1GAU - chains B and A of the 3 polymer chains in the assembly; structure by solution NMR.

# Chain B
Molecule: 8-nt DNA strand
Sequence (8 nucleotides; numbered 106 to 113; the number before each row is that of its first residue):
   106 AGATAAAC

# Chain A
Molecule: Erythroid transcription factor gata-1
Source organism: Gallus gallus
Reference sequence: P17678 (GATA1_CHICK); residues 1-60 here correspond to UniProt positions 158-217 (UniProt number = residue number + 157)
Chain sequence (60 residues; each row starts with the number of its first residue):
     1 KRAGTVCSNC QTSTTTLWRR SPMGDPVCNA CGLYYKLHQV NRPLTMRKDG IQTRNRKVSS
Swiss-Prot annotation at these positions:
  - zinc finger: Cys-7 to Cys-31 (GATA-type 2)
  - modified residue (N6-acetyllysine): Lys-1, Lys-57

# Interface between chain B and chain A
Pairs across the interface (8):
  DA106(B) / Leu-17(A)  base contact
  DA106(B) / Trp-18(A)  phosphate contact
  DG107(B) / Leu-17(A)  base contact
  DA108(B) / Leu-17(A)  base contact
  DT109(B) / Lys-57(A)  base contact
  DA110(B) / Lys-57(A)  sugar contact
  DA112(B) / Arg-54(A)  phosphate contact
  DC113(B) / Arg-54(A)  phosphate contact
Interface residues without a listed pair, chain B (8 interface residues in all): DA111
Interface residues without a listed pair, chain A (8 interface residues in all): Arg-19, Arg-20, Asn-29, Asn-55

# In short
Chain B and chain A each contribute 8 residues to their interface.
Here chain B is an 8-nt DNA strand and chain A is Erythroid transcription factor gata-1 (Gallus gallus). Entry
1GAU (Solution structure of the specific DNA complex of the zinc containing DNA binding domain of the ...) was
determined by solution NMR, deposited together with 1GAT.
